6ZRF - chains H and J of the 12 polymer chains in the assembly; structure by electron microscopy, 3.60 A resolution.

[Chain H (and J)]
Protein: Islet amyloid polypeptide
Notes: chain J of this document is another copy of the same molecule, construct and numbering; everything in this record applies to it too
UniProtKB: P10997 (IAPP_HUMAN); residues 1-37 here correspond to UniProt positions 34-70 (UniProt number = residue number + 33)
Chain sequence (37 residues; numbered 1 to 37; the number before each row is that of its first residue):
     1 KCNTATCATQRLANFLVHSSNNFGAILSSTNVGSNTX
Disordered / not traced: 1-12
Modified / non-standard residues: TYC (L-tyrosinamide) at position 37
Sequence notes: conflict TYC_37 (Tyr70 in P10997)
What the authors report for this chain:
  - self-association interface (contacts with another copy of this molecule); pairs are residue here / residue on that copy: N21-N21 (hydrogen bond), N22-N22 (hydrogen bond), F23-TYC_37 (hydrophobic contact), N35-N35 (hydrogen bond)

[How chain H and chain J interact]
Residue-residue contacts - 51 pairs, chain H then chain J:
  A13(H) with A13(J); N14(J), hydrogen bond (backbone-backbone)
  N14(H) with N14(J), hydrogen bond
  F15(H) with N14(J), hydrogen bond (backbone-backbone); F15(J); L16(J), hydrogen bond (backbone-backbone)
  L16(H) with L16(J)
  V17(H) with L16(J), hydrogen bond (backbone-backbone); V17(J); H18(J), hydrogen bond (backbone-backbone)
  H18(H) with H18(J)
  S19(H) with H18(J), hydrogen bond (backbone-backbone); S19(J); S20(J), hydrogen bond (backbone-backbone)
  S20(H) with S20(J), hydrogen bond (backbone-side chain); N21(J), hydrogen bond (backbone-backbone)
  N21(H) with S20(J); N21(J), hydrogen bond
  N22(H) with N21(J), hydrogen bond (backbone-backbone); N22(J), hydrogen bond; A25(J); I26(J)
  F23(H) with N22(J), hydrogen bond (backbone-backbone); F23(J), hydrophobic
  G24(H) with A25(J)
  A25(H) with A25(J)
  I26(H) with A25(J), hydrogen bond (backbone-backbone); I26(J); L27(J), hydrogen bond (backbone-backbone)
  S28(H) with F15(J); L27(J); S28(J); S29(J), hydrogen bond (backbone-backbone)
  S29(H) with S29(J)
  T30(H) with S29(J), hydrogen bond (backbone-backbone); T30(J); N31(J), hydrogen bond (backbone-backbone)
  N31(H) with N31(J)
  V32(H) with N31(J), hydrogen bond (backbone-backbone); V32(J)
  G33(H) with V32(J), hydrogen bond (backbone-backbone)
  S34(H) with V32(J); G33(J); S34(J)
  N35(H) with N31(J); G33(J); N35(J), hydrogen bond
  T36(H) with N35(J); T36(J); TYC_37(J), hydrogen bond (backbone-backbone)
  TYC_37(H) with TYC_37(J)
Also at the interface, not in a pair above, chain H (25 interface residues in all): L27
Also at the interface, not in a pair above, chain J (25 interface residues in all): G24

[In short]
Chain H and chain J each contribute 25 residues to their interface, with 23 hydrogen bonds. Among the polar
pairs are N14(H)-N14(J), S20(H)-S20(J) and N21(H)-N21(J). From the paper: a self-association interface
involving N21(H), N22(H) and F23(H) among others.
Chain H and chain J are both Islet amyloid polypeptide; the structure, amyloid structure of amylin (IAPP -
islet amyloid polypeptide), was determined by electron microscopy together with 6ZRQ and 6ZRR from the same
study.
